6TMS - chains A and G of the 6 polymer chains in the assembly; structure by X-ray diffraction, 2.70 A resolution.

== Chain A ==
Protein: a novel designed pore protein
Organism: synthetic construct
Amino-acid sequence (69 residues; row label = number of the first residue in the row):
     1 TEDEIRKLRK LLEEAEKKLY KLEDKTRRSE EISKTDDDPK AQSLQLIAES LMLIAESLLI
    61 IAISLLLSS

== Chain G ==
Protein: a novel designed pore protein
Organism: synthetic construct
Amino-acid sequence (69 residues; numbered 1 to 69; the number before each row is that of its first residue):
     1 TEDEIRKLKK LLEEAEKKLY KLEDKTRRSE EISKTDDDPK AQSLQLIAES LMLIAESLLI
    61 IAISLLLSS

== How chain A and chain G interact ==
Contacting residue pairs (42; chain A residue first):
  Arg9(A) with Glu4(G), salt bridge
  Tyr20(A) with Leu11(G)
  Glu23(A) with Lys18(G), salt bridge
  Lys40(A) with Asp38(G), salt bridge; Ala41(G)
  Gln42(A) with Ser29(G)
  Ser43(A) with Leu44(G), hydrogen bond (side chain-backbone); Gln45(G)
  Gln45(A) with Lys25(G)
  Leu46(A) with Leu22(G); Lys25(G); Thr26(G); Ser29(G)
  Ile47(A) with Leu44(G), hydrophobic; Ile47(G), hydrophobic; Ala48(G), hydrophobic; Leu51(G)
  Glu49(A) with Lys21(G), salt bridge; Leu22(G); Lys25(G), salt bridge
  Ser50(A) with Leu22(G); Leu51(G), hydrogen bond (side chain-backbone); Met52(G), hydrogen bond (side chain-backbone)
  Ile54(A) with Leu58(G), hydrophobic
  Glu56(A) with Glu14(G); Ala15(G); Lys18(G), salt bridge
  Ser57(A) with Leu58(G), hydrogen bond (side chain-backbone); Leu59(G); Ala62(G)
  Leu58(A) with Leu58(G), hydrophobic
  Ile60(A) with Leu8(G), hydrophobic; Leu11(G), hydrophobic; Leu12(G), hydrophobic
  Ile61(A) with Leu58(G); Ile61(G), hydrophobic; Ala62(G), hydrophobic; Leu65(G), hydrophobic
  Ser64(A) with Leu65(G); Ser69(G)
  Leu65(A) with Leu65(G), hydrophobic
  Leu67(A) with Glu4(G)
Also at the interface, not in a pair above, chain A (24 interface residues in all): Glu16, Pro39, Leu53, Ile63
Also at the interface, not in a pair above, chain G (29 interface residues in all): Thr35, Ala55, Leu66

== Summary ==
24 residues of chain A and 29 residues of chain G are in contact; the contacts include 4 hydrogen bonds and 6
salt bridges. Polar pairs include Arg9(A)-Glu4(G), Glu23(A)-Lys18(G) and Lys40(A)-Asp38(G).
Chain A is a novel designed pore protein and chain G is a novel designed pore protein, both from synthetic
construct; the structure, Crystal structure of a de novo designed hexameric helical-bundle protein, was
determined by X-ray diffraction together with 6M6Z, 6TJ1 and 6O35 from the same study.
